8GRN - chains A and B; structure by electron microscopy, 2.50 A resolution.

[Chain A (and B)]
Molecule: Protein OSCA1
Source organism: Arabidopsis thaliana
Notes: chain B of this document is another copy of the same molecule, construct and numbering; everything in this record applies to it too
UniProtKB: Q9XEA1 (CSCL5_ARATH); residues 1-772 here = UniProt positions 1-772
Chain sequence (772 residues; numbered 1 to 772; the number before each row is that of its first residue):
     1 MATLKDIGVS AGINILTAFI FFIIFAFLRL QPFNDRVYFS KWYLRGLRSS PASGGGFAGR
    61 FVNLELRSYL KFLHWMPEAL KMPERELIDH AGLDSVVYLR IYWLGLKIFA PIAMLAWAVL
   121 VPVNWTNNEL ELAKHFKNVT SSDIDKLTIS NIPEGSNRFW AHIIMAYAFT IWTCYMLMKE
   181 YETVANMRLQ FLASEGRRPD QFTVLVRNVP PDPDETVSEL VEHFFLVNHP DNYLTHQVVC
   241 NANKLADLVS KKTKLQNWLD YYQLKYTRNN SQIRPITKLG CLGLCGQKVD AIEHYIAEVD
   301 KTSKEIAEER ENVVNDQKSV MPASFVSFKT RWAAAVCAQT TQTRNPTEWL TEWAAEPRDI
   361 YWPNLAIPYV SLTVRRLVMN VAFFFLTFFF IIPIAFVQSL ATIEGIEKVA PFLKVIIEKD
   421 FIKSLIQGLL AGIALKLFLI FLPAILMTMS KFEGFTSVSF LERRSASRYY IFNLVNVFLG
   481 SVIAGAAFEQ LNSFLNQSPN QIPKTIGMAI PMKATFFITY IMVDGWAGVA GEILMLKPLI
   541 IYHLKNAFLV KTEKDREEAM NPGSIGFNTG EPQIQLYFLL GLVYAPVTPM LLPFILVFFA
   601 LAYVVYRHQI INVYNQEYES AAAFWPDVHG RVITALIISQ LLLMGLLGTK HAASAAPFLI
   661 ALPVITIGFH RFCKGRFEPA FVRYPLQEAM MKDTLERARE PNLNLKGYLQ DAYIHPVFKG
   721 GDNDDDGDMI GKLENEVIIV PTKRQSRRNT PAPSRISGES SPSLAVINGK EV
Unresolved in the structure: 1, 718-772
Small-molecule neighbours: LPC ([1-myristoyl-glycerol-3-yl]phosphonylcholine): N500, K504, L641, G645, T649, H651
Curated features (UniProtKB/Swiss-Prot):
  - region (Cytoplasmic region required for homodimerization): Q339 to R344, L686 to E688
  - glycosylation: N138 (N-linked (GlcNAc) asparagine)
  - mutagenesis: G59 (G59R: In osca1-1; defect in the perception of hyperosmolarity; when associated with D-507), N124 (N124Q: No effect on the molecular weight of OSCA1 when overexpressed in a heterologous system), N138 (N138Q: Decreases the molecular weight of OSCA1 when overexpressed in a heterologous system), Q339 (Q339A: Slightly prevents the formation of homodimer), T340 (T340A: Prevents the formation of homodimer), G507 (G507D: In osca1-1; defect in the perception of hyperosmolarity; when associated with R-59), F516 (F516A: Induces a thinner transmembrane tickness. The channel is non-conducting in the native lipid environment, but can be directly activated by lyso-phosphatidylcholine (Lyso-PC) with reduced ...), E688 (E688A: Prevents the formation of homodimer)
From the paper describing this entry:
  - binding site for LPC: H651

[Interface between chain A and chain B]
Residue-residue contacts (41):
  L189(A) - R344(B)
  F224(A) - Q687(B)
  V227(A) - M690(B)
  N228(A) - W332(B)  hydrogen bond (backbone-side chain)
  N228(A) - Q687(B)
  N228(A) - M690(B)
  W332(A) - N228(B)  hydrogen bond (side chain-backbone)
  V336(A) - V336(B)  hydrophobic
  Q339(A) - Q339(B)
  Q339(A) - T340(B)
  Q339(A) - T341(B)
  Q339(A) - R683(B)  hydrogen bond (backbone-side chain)
  T340(A) - Q339(B)
  T340(A) - L686(B)
  T341(A) - Q339(B)
  T341(A) - R683(B)
  T341(A) - P685(B)
  T341(A) - L686(B)  hydrogen bond (backbone-backbone)
  Q342(A) - L686(B)
  Q342(A) - Q687(B)  hydrogen bond (backbone-backbone)
  T343(A) - P685(B)
  T343(A) - Q687(B)  hydrogen bond
  R344(A) - L189(B)
  R344(A) - E688(B)  salt bridge
  P346(A) - R676(B)
  R676(A) - P346(B)
  R683(A) - Q339(B)  hydrogen bond (side chain-backbone)
  R683(A) - T341(B)
  R683(A) - R683(B)
  P685(A) - T341(B)
  P685(A) - T343(B)
  L686(A) - T340(B)
  L686(A) - T341(B)  hydrogen bond (backbone-backbone)
  L686(A) - Q342(B)
  Q687(A) - F224(B)
  Q687(A) - N228(B)
  Q687(A) - Q342(B)  hydrogen bond (backbone-backbone)
  Q687(A) - T343(B)  hydrogen bond
  E688(A) - R344(B)  salt bridge
  M690(A) - V227(B)
  M690(A) - N228(B)
Also at the interface, not in a pair above, chain A (26 interface residues in all): H229, P230, A335, N345, P679, Y684
Also at the interface, not in a pair above, chain B (26 interface residues in all): H229, P230, A335, N345, P679, Y684

[Overview]
Chain A and chain B each contribute 26 residues to their interface; the contacts include 10 hydrogen bonds and
2 salt bridges. Polar contacts include R344(A)-E688(B), N228(A)-W332(B) and Q339(A)-R683(B). Chain A binds
compound LPC. UniProt lists 8 mutagenesis sites on chain A. The paper reports a binding site for LPC at
H651(A).
Chain A and chain B are both Protein OSCA1 (Arabidopsis thaliana); the structure, AtOSCA1.1 extended state,
was determined by electron microscopy together with 8GRO, 8GRS and 8GSO from the same study.
